PDB entry 2ZNP | X-ray diffraction, 3.00 A resolution | chains A and B

# Chain A (and B)
Protein: Peroxisome proliferator-activated receptor delta
Organism: Homo sapiens
Notes: fragment: Ligand binding domain; chain B of this document is another copy of the same molecule, construct and numbering; everything in this record applies to it too
Reference sequence: Q03181 (PPARD_HUMAN); residues 206-477 here correspond to UniProt positions 170-441 (UniProt number = residue number - 36)
Chain sequence (276 residues; numbered 202 to 477; the number before each row is that of its first residue):
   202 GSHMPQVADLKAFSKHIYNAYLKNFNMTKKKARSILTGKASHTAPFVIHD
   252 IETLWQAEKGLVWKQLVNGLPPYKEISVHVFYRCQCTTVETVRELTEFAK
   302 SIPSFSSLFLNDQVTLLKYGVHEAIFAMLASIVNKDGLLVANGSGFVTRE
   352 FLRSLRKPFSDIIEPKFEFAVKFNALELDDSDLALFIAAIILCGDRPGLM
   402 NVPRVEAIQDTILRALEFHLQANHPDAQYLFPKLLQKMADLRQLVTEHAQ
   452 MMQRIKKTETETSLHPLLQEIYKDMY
Unresolved in the structure: 202-210, 264-270, 477 (chain B: 202-204, 240-242, 265-270, 476-477)
Sequence notes: expression tag (202-205)
Residues lining bound ligands:
  - heptyl beta-D-glucopyranoside (B7G), molecule 1: Val293, Thr297, Val315, Leu318, Lys319, Leu468, Glu471, Ile472, Lys474, Asp475
  - heptyl beta-D-glucopyranoside (B7G), molecule 2: Leu311, Asn312, Val315, Thr316
  - K55 ((2S)-2-{4-butoxy-3-[({[2-fluoro-4-(trifluoromethyl)phenyl]carbonyl}amino)methyl]benzyl}butanoic acid): Ile249, Leu255, Val281, Phe282, Arg284, Cys285, Gln286, Thr288, Thr289, His323, Phe327, Leu330, Val334, Leu339, Val341, Val348, Phe352, Leu353, Ile363, Ile364, Lys367, Phe368, His449, Met453, Leu469, Tyr473
What the authors report for this chain:
  - binding site for K55: Val334, Leu339, Ile364
  - specificity-determining residues: Val334
  - specificity-determining residues: Leu339, Ile364 (proposed by the authors, not directly observed)
  - mutagenesis - V334M, L339M, I364M: decreased signaling in response to TIPP-204 (citing earlier work)

# Interface between chain A and chain B
Residue-residue contacts (20):
  Val290(A) - Phe310(B)
  Arg294(A) - Phe310(B)
  Thr297(A) - Leu311(B)
  Ser308(A) - Arg294(B)  hydrogen bond (backbone-side chain)
  Phe310(A) - Val290(B)  hydrophobic
  Phe310(A) - Arg294(B)
  Phe310(A) - Leu468(B)  hydrophobic
  Leu311(A) - Gln314(B)
  Leu311(A) - Val315(B)  hydrophobic
  Gln314(A) - Leu311(B)
  Val315(A) - Leu311(B)  hydrophobic
  Val315(A) - Asn312(B)
  Val315(A) - Val315(B)  hydrophobic
  Leu318(A) - Leu311(B)  hydrophobic
  Met401(A) - Pro467(B)  hydrophobic
  Met401(A) - Leu468(B)
  Met401(A) - Glu471(B)
  Leu468(A) - Phe310(B)  hydrophobic
  Glu471(A) - Asn312(B)
  Glu471(A) - Met401(B)
Interface residues without a listed pair, chain A (16 interface residues in all): Val293, Lys301, Asn312, Pro467
Interface residues without a listed pair, chain B (14 interface residues in all): Thr297, Leu318, Gly399

# Summary
16 residues of chain A face 14 of chain B across their interface; the contacts include 1 hydrogen bond. The
hydrogen-bonded pair is Ser308(A)-Arg294(B). The paper reports a binding site for K55 at Val334(A), Leu339(A)
and Ile364(A); V334M, L339M and I364M of chain A reduce signaling in response to TIPP-204.
Both chains are Peroxisome proliferator-activated receptor delta (Homo sapiens). Entry 2ZNP (Human PPAR delta
ligand binding domain in complex with a synthetic agonist TIPP204) was determined by X-ray diffraction (same
publication as 2ZNN, 2ZNO and 2ZNQ).
